PDB entry 6O7A | X-ray diffraction, 3.30 A resolution | chains A and D of the 4 polymer chains in the assembly

== Chain A (and D) ==
Protein: Ion channel CASTOR
Organism: Lotus japonicus
Notes: fragment: gating ring; chain D of this document is another copy of the same molecule, construct and numbering; everything in this record applies to it too
Reference sequence: Q5H8A6 (CASTO_LOTJA); residue numbers follow UniProt; this construct covers 312-853
Sequence (554 residues; row label = number of the first residue in the row):
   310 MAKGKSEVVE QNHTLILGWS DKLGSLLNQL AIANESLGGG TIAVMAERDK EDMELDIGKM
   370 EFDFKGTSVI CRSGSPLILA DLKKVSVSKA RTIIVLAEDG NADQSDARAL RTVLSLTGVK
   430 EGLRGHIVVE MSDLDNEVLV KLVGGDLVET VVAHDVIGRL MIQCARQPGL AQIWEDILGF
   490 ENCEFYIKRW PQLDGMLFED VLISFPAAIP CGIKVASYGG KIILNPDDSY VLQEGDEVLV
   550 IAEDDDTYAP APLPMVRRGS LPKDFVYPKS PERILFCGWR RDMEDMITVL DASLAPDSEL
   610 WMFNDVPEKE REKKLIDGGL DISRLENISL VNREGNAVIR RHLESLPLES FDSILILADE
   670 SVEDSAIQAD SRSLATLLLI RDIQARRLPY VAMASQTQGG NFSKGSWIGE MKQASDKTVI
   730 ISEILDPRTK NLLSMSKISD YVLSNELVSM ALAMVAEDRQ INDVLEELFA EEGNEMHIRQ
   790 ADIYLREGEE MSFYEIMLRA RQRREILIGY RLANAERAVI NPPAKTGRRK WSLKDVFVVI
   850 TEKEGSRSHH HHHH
Disordered / not traced: 310-319, 699-725, 853-863 (chain D: 310-319, 699-725, 854-863)
Construct notes: expression tag (310-311, 854-863)
UniProt features mapped onto this chain:
  - mutagenesis: Gly383 (G383E: In castor-3 / Ljsym22-1 and castor-16; no nodules formation or arbuscular mycorrhizal symbiosis), Asp444 (D444N: In castor-13; no nodules formation or arbuscular mycorrhizal symbiosis), Leu479 to Ala480 (In castor-1 / Ljsym4-1; loss of multimerization, no nodules formation or arbuscular mycorrhizal symbiosis), Arg590 (R590H: In castor-17; no nodules formation or arbuscular mycorrhizal symbiosis), Val598 (V598I: In castor-7; no nodules formation or arbuscular mycorrhizal symbiosis), Pro698 (P698L: In castor-6; no nodules formation or arbuscular mycorrhizal symbiosis), Ala760 (A760T: In castor-14; no nodules formation or arbuscular mycorrhizal symbiosis), Phe846 to Val847 (In castor-11; no nodules formation or arbuscular mycorrhizal symbiosis), Val848 to Glu853 (In castor-11; no nodules formation or arbuscular mycorrhizal symbiosis)

== Chain A / chain D interface ==
Contacting residue pairs (28):
  Leu386(A) with Ile676(D), hydrophobic
  Leu388(A) with Glu370(D)
  Asp390(A) with Lys368(D), salt bridge
  Asp412(A) with Asn645(D), hydrogen bond; Ile648(D); Arg681(D)
  Ala416(A) with Ser680(D)
  Leu419(A) with Leu687(D), hydrophobic
  Arg420(A) with Ser680(D); Thr738(D); Lys739(D)
  Leu423(A) with Leu683(D), hydrophobic; Leu741(D), hydrophobic
  Thr426(A) with Leu741(D); Ser743(D), hydrogen bond (backbone-side chain)
  Gly427(A) with Ser743(D)
  Asp444(A) with Arg649(D); Arg650(D), salt bridge
  Asn445(A) with Val647(D)
  Val447(A) with Asp691(D); Arg695(D)
  Leu448(A) with Leu687(D), hydrophobic; Leu688(D), hydrophobic
  Leu451(A) with Asp691(D)
  Val452(A) with Leu687(D), hydrophobic; Lys746(D)
  Asp626(A) with Arg650(D); His651(D), salt bridge
Interface residues without a listed pair, chain A (21 interface residues in all): Ile387, Ala389, Val428, Gly627
Interface residues without a listed pair, chain D (22 interface residues in all): Ala684

== Summary ==
21 residues of chain A and 22 residues of chain D are in contact; the contacts include 2 hydrogen bonds and 3
salt bridges. Polar contacts include Asp390(A)-Lys368(D), Asp444(A)-Arg650(D) and Asp626(A)-His651(D). UniProt
lists 16 mutagenesis sites on chain A.
Both chains are Ion channel CASTOR (Lotus japonicus). Entry 6O7A (Crystal structure of the LjCASTOR gating
ring in the Ca2+-free state) was determined by X-ray diffraction together with 6O6J and 6O7C from the same
study.
